8D9R - chains Y and M of the 60 polymer chains in the assembly; structure by electron microscopy, 20.00 A resolution (very low resolution: no residue pairs are listed; an interface is given only as per-side residue counts).

[Chain Y]
Protein: HLA class I histocompatibility antigen, A alpha chain
Source organism: Homo sapiens
Notes: fragment: MHC-I cytosolic tail (HLA-A/B)
UniProt: P04439 (HLAA_HUMAN); residue numbers follow UniProt; this construct covers 334-365
Chain sequence (44 residues; numbered 328 to 371; the number before each row is that of its first residue):
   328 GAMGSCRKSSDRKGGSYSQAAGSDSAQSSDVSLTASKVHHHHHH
Not modelled in the structure: 328-337, 356-371
Construct notes: expression tag (328-333, 366-371); engineered mutation Ser345 (Thr in P04439), Gly349 (Ser in P04439), Ser355 (Gly in P04439), Ser363 (Cys in P04439)

[Chain M]
Protein: AP-1 complex subunit mu-1
Source organism: Mus musculus
UniProt: P35585 (AP1M1_MOUSE); residue numbers follow UniProt; this construct covers 1-423
Chain sequence (423 residues; each row starts with the number of its first residue):
     1 MSASAVYVLDLKGKVLICRNYRGDVDMSEVEHFMPILMEKEEEGMLSPIL
    51 AHGGVRFMWIKHNNLYLVATSKKNACVSLVFSFLYKVVQVFSEYFKELEE
   101 ESIRDNFVIIYELLDELMDFGYPQTTDSKILQEYITQEGHKLETGAPRPP
   151 ATVTNAVSWRSEGIKYRKNEVFLDVIEAVNLLVSANGNVLRSEIVGSIKM
   201 RVFLSGMPELRLGLNDKVLFDNTGRGKSKSVELEDVKFHQCVRLSRFEND
   251 RTISFIPPDGEFELMSYRLNTHVKPLIWIESVIEKHSHSRIEYMVKAKSQ
   301 FKRRSTANNVEIHIPVPNDADSPKFKTTVGSVKWVPENSEIVWSVKSFPG
   351 GKEYLMRAHFGLPSVEAEDKEGKPPISVKFEIPYFTTSGIQVRYLKIIEK
   401 SGYQALPWVRYITQNGDYQLRTQ
Not modelled in the structure: 1, 139-145

[Interface between chain Y and chain M]
At this resolution (20 A) residue pairs are not listed: 10 residues of chain Y and 13 of chain M lie at the interface.

[Overview]
The interface between chain Y and chain M involves 10 residues on one side and 13 on the other.
Here chain Y is HLA class I histocompatibility antigen, A alpha chain (Homo sapiens) and chain M is AP-1
complex subunit mu-1 (Mus musculus). Entry 8D9R (AP-1, Arf1, Nef lattice on MHC-I lipopeptide incorporated
wide membrane tubes, centered on gamma-Arf1) was determined by electron microscopy (same publication as 7UX3,
8D4C, 8D4D, 8D4E, 8D4F, 8D4G and 5 further entries).
